7JOE - chains E and I; structure by X-ray diffraction, 2.60 A resolution.

== Chain E ==
Molecule: Kallikrein 4 (Prostase, enamel matrix, prostate), isoform CRA_a
Source organism: Homo sapiens
UniProt: A0A0C4DFQ5 (A0A0C4DFQ5_HUMAN); the construct lacks a stretch of the UniProt sequence and is renumbered around it, so the offset changes along the chain: 16-38 = UniProt 31-53; 40-67 = UniProt 54-81; 69-74 = UniProt 82-87; 75-125 = UniProt 89-139; 6 more segments
Sequence (223 residues; row label = number of the first residue in the row; note: 10 numbers in that range are skipped by the numbering (no residue carries them; nothing is unmodelled there); a row labelled like 186A-186B holds insertion residues (186A, then the next letters in order)):
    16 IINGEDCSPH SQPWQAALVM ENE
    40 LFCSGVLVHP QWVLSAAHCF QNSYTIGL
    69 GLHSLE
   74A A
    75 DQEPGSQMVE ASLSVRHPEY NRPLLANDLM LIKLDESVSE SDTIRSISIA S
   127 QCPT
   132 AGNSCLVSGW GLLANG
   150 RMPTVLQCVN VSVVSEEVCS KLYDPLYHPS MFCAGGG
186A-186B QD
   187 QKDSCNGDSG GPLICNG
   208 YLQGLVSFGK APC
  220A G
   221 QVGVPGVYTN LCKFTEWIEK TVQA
Cystine bridges: Cys22-Cys157, Cys42-Cys58, Cys128-Cys232, Cys136-Cys201, Cys168-Cys182, Cys191-Cys220

== Chain I ==
Molecule: Kunitz-type inihibitor
Source organism: Bauhinia bauhinioides
UniProt: Q6VEQ7 (Q6VEQ7_BAUBA); residues 1-165 here correspond to UniProt positions 19-183 (UniProt number = residue number + 18)
Sequence (165 residues; each row starts with the number of its first residue):
     1 SSVVVDTNGQ PVSNGADAYY LVPVSHGHAG LALAKIGNEA EPRAVVLDPH HRPGLPVRFE
    61 SPLRINIIKE SYFLNIKFGP SSSDSGVWDV IQQDPIGLAV KVTDTKSLLG PFKVEKEGEG
   121 YKIVYYPERG QTGLDIGLVH RNDKYYLAVK DGEPCVFKIR KATDE

== How chain E and chain I interact ==
Contacting residue pairs (45):
  Met35(E) - Ile67(I)  hydrophobic
  Leu40(E) - Asn66(I)
  Phe41(E) - Ile65(I)
  Phe41(E) - Asn66(I)
  Cys42(E) - Ile65(I)  hydrophobic
  His57(E) - Leu63(I)
  His57(E) - Lys69(I)  hydrogen bond (backbone-side chain)
  His57(E) - Tyr72(I)  hydrogen bond (backbone-side chain)
  Phe59(E) - Lys69(I)  hydrogen bond (backbone-side chain)
  Gln60(E) - Ser1(I)  hydrogen bond (side chain-backbone)
  Gln60(E) - Val3(I)
  Leu98(E) - Phe73(I)  hydrophobic
  Leu98(E) - Leu109(I)  hydrophobic
  Leu98(E) - Arg129(I)
  Leu99(E) - Leu63(I)  hydrophobic
  Leu99(E) - Leu109(I)  hydrophobic
  Tyr172(E) - Leu108(I)  hydrophobic
  Leu175(E) - Leu108(I)  hydrophobic
  Asp189(E) - Arg64(I)  salt bridge
  Ser190(E) - Arg64(I)  hydrogen bond (backbone-side chain)
  Cys191(E) - Arg64(I)
  Asn192(E) - Asn14(I)  hydrogen bond (side chain-backbone)
  Asn192(E) - Arg64(I)
  Asn192(E) - Ile65(I)  hydrogen bond (side chain-backbone)
  Gly193(E) - Arg64(I)  hydrogen bond (backbone-backbone)
  Gly193(E) - Ile65(I)
  Gly193(E) - Asn66(I)
  Asp194(E) - Arg64(I)  hydrogen bond (backbone-backbone)
  Ser195(E) - Arg64(I)  hydrogen bond (side chain-backbone)
  Ser195(E) - Ile65(I)
  Val213(E) - Arg64(I)
  Ser214(E) - Leu63(I)
  Ser214(E) - Arg64(I)  hydrogen bond (backbone-backbone)
  Phe215(E) - Pro62(I)
  Phe215(E) - Leu63(I)
  Phe215(E) - Arg64(I)
  Phe215(E) - Leu108(I)  hydrophobic
  Gly216(E) - Pro62(I)  hydrogen bond (backbone-backbone)
  Gly216(E) - Arg64(I)  hydrogen bond (backbone-side chain)
  Lys217(E) - Arg64(I)  hydrogen bond (backbone-side chain)
  Lys217(E) - Leu108(I)
  Ala218(E) - Glu60(I)
  Ala218(E) - Lys106(I)  hydrogen bond (backbone-side chain)
  Pro219(E) - Ser82(I)
  Cys220(E) - Arg64(I)
Also at the interface, not in a pair above, chain E (31 interface residues in all): Ala56, Cys58, Asp102, Leu143, Met151
Also at the interface, not in a pair above, chain I (21 interface residues in all): Pro11, Ala16, Ser81

== In short ==
Chain E and chain I form an interface of 31 and 21 residues respectively; the contacts include 15 hydrogen
bonds and 1 salt bridge. Among the polar pairs are Asp189(E)-Arg64(I), His57(E)-Lys69(I) and
His57(E)-Tyr72(I).
Chain E is Kallikrein 4 (Prostase, enamel matrix, prostate), isoform CRA_a (Homo sapiens) and chain I is
Kunitz-type inihibitor (Bauhinia bauhinioides); the structure, Crystal structure of BbKI complexed with Human
Kallikrein 4, was determined by X-ray diffraction together with 7JOD, 7JOS, 7JOW, 7JQK, 7JQN, 7JQO and 4
further entries from the same study.
